PDB entry 7BZF | electron microscopy, 3.26 A resolution | chains A and G of the 6 polymer chains in the assembly

Chain A:
Name: RNA-directed RNA polymerase
Source organism: Severe acute respiratory syndrome coronavirus 2
Notes: EC 2.7.7.48
UniProtKB: P0DTD1 (R1AB_SARS2); residues 1-932 here correspond to UniProt positions 4393-5324 (UniProt number = residue number + 4392)
Amino-acid sequence (942 residues; row label = number of the first residue in the row):
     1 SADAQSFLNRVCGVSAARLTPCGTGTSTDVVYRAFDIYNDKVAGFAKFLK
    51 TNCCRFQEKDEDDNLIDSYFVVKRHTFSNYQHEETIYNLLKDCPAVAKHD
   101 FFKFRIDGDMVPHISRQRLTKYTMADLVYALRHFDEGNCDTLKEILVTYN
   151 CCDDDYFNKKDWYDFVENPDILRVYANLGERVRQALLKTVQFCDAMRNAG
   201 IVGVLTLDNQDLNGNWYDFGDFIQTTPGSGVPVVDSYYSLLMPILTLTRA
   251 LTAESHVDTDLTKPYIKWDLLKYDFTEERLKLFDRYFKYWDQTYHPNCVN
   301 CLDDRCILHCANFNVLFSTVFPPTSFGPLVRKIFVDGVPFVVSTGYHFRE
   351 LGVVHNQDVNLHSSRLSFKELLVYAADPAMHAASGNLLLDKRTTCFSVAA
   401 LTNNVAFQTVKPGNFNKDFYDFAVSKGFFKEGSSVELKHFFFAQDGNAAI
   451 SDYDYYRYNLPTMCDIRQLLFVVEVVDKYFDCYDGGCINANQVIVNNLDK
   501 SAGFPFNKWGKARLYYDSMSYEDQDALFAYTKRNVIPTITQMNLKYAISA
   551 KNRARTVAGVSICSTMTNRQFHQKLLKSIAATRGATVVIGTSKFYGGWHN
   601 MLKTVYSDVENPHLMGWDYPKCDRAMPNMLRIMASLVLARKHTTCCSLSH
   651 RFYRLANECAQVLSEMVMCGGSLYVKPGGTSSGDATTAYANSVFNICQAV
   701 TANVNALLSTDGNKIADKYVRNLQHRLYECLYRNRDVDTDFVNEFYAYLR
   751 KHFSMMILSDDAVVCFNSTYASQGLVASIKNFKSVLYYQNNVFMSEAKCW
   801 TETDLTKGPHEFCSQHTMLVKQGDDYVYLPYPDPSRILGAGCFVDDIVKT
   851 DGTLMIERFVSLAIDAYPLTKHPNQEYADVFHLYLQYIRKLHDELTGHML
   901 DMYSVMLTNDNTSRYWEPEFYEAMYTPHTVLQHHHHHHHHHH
Disordered / not traced: 897-911, 930-942
Construct notes: expression tag (933-942)
Ion coordination: Zn2+ site 1: Cys301, Cys310; Zn2+ site 2: Cys487, His642, Cys645, Cys646
Swiss-Prot annotation at these positions:
  - region: Lys545 to Arg555 (Interaction with RMP Remdesivir), Thr582 to Pro620 (RdRp Palm N-ter)
  - active site: Ser759, Asp760, Asp761
  - binding site (Mn(2+)): Asn209, Asp218
  - binding site (Zn(2+)): His295, Cys301, Cys306, Cys310, Cys487, His642, Cys645, Cys646
  - site: Gln932 (Cleavage)
Reported in the primary citation:
  - conformationally variable residues (loop rearrangement): Ser682 to Thr686, Thr926 to Gln932
  - mutagenesis - S861A: increased catalytic activity on CTP/ATP/GTP

Chain G:
Molecule: 14-nt RNA strand
Sequence (14 nucleotides; each row starts with the number of its first residue; numbers below 1 keep their minus sign (U-9 is residue -9)):
    -9 UGUUCGACGACACA
Disordered / not traced: -9 to -5

Interface between chain A and chain G:
Residue-residue contacts - 17 pairs, chain A then chain G:
  Ser759(A) - A4(G)  hydrogen bond to the sugar
  Asp760(A) - A4(G)  phosphate contact
  Cys813(A) - C3(G)  sugar contact
  Ser814(A) - C3(G)  sugar contact
  Ser814(A) - A4(G)  phosphate contact
  Gln815(A) - C3(G)  sugar contact
  Arg836(A) - A2(G)  salt bridge to the phosphate
  Arg836(A) - C3(G)  salt bridge to the phosphate
  Ala840(A) - A2(G)  phosphate contact
  Asp845(A) - C1(G)  phosphate contact
  Lys849(A) - A0(G)  sugar contact
  Glu857(A) - G-1(G)  hydrogen bond to the base
  Glu857(A) - A0(G)  sugar contact
  Arg858(A) - A0(G)  sugar contact
  Arg858(A) - C1(G)  salt bridge to the phosphate
  Ser861(A) - C1(G)  sugar contact
  Asp865(A) - A2(G)  sugar contact
Other interface residues (no listed pair), chain A (20 interface residues in all): Asp499, Arg513, Arg555, Lys593, Leu758, Asp761, Leu862
Other interface residues (no listed pair), chain G (7 interface residues in all): C-2

In short:
Chain A and chain G form an interface of 20 and 7 residues respectively; the contacts include 2 hydrogen bonds
and 3 salt bridges. Among the polar pairs are Glu857(A)-G-1(G), Ser759(A)-A4(G) and Arg836(A)-A2(G). From the
paper: S861A of chain A increases catalytic activity on CTP/ATP/GTP; conformational variability at Ser682(A)
and Thr926(A).
Chain A is RNA-directed RNA polymerase (Severe acute respiratory syndrome coronavirus 2) and chain G is a
14-nt RNA strand; the structure, COVID-19 RNA-dependent RNA polymerase post-translocated catalytic complex,
was determined by electron microscopy (same publication as 7C2K).
